Entry 4QFN (X-ray diffraction, 2.30 A resolution); this record covers chain A.

[Chain A]
Protein: ABC transporter periplasmic peptide-binding protein
UniProt: A7Y7W1 (A7Y7W1_PSEU9); residues 1-535 here = UniProt positions 1-535
Chain sequence (541 residues; each row starts with the number of its first residue):
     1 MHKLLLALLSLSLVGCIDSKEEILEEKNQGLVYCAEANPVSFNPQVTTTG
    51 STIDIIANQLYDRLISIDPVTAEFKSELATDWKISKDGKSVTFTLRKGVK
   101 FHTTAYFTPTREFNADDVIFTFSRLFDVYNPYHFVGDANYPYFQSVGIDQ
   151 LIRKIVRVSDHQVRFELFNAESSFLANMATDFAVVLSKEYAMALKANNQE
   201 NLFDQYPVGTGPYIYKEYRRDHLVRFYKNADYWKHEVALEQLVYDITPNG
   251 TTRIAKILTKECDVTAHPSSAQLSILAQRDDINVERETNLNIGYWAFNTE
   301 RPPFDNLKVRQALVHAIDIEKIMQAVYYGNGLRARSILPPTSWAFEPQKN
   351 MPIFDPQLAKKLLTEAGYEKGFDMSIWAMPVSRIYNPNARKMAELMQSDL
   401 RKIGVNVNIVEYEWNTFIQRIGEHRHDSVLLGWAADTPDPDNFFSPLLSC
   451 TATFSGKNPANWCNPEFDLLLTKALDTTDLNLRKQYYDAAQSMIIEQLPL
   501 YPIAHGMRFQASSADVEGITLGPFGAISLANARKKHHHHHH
Disordered / not traced: 1-28, 536-541
Differences from the reference sequence: expression tag (536-541)
Cystine bridges: Cys-34/Cys-262, Cys-450/Cys-463
Small-molecule neighbours: glutamic acid / glycine: Thr-48, Thr-49, Gly-50, Ser-51, Arg-383, Tyr-385, Trp-414, Ile-418, Leu-431, Gly-432, Trp-433, Ala-434, Asp-436, Lys-457

[Overview]
Bound to chain A: glutamic acid / glycine.
Chain A is ABC transporter periplasmic peptide-binding protein; the structure, Crystal structure of dipeptide
binding protein from pseudoalteromonas sp. SM9913 in complex with Gly-Glu, was determined by X-ray diffraction
(same publication as 4QFK, 4QFL, 4QFO and 4QFP).
